4E05 - chains L and H of the 3 polymer chains in the assembly; structure by X-ray diffraction, 2.30 A resolution.

[Chain L]
Name: Thrombin
From: Homo sapiens
Notes: EC 3.4.21.5; fragment: light chain
UniProtKB: P00734 (THRB_HUMAN); residues 285-320 here correspond to UniProt positions 328-363 (UniProt number = residue number + 43)
Sequence (36 residues; each row starts with the number of its first residue):
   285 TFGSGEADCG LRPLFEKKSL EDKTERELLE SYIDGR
Not modelled in the structure: 285-289, 319-320

[Chain H]
Name: Thrombin
From: Homo sapiens
Notes: EC 3.4.21.5; fragment: heavy chain
UniProtKB: P00734 (THRB_HUMAN); residues 321-579 here correspond to UniProt positions 364-622 (UniProt number = residue number + 43)
Sequence (259 residues; each row starts with the number of its first residue):
   321 IVEGSDAEIG MSPWQVMLFR KSPQELLCGA SLISDRWVLT AAHCLLYPPW DKNFTENDLL
   381 VRIGKHSRTR YERNIEKISM LEKIYIHPRY NWRENLDRDI ALMKLKKPVA FSDYIHPVCL
   441 PDRETAASLL QAGYKGRVTG WGNLKETWTA NVGKGQPSVL QVVNLPIVER PVCKDSTRIR
   501 ITDNMFCAGY KPDEGKRGDA CEGDSGGPFV MKSPFNNRWY QMGIVSWGEG CDRDGKYGFY
   561 THVFRLKKWI QKVIDQFGE
Not modelled in the structure: 468-473
Disulfides: Cys-348/Cys-364, Cys-493/Cys-507, Cys-521/Cys-551
Covalently attached groups: N-acetylglucosamine (NAG) linked to Asn-373
Metal / ion sites: Na+: Arg-553, Lys-556

[Interface between chain L and chain H]
Residue-residue contacts (62; chain L residue first):
  Glu-290(L) with Ser-354(H); Asp-355(H), hydrogen bond (side chain-backbone); Phe-431(H); Pro-437(H)
  Ala-291(L) with Arg-538(H), hydrogen bond (backbone-side chain)
  Asp-292(L) with His-436(H), salt bridge; Arg-538(H)
  Cys-293(L) with Pro-437(H); Val-438(H); Cys-439(H), disulfide; Arg-538(H), hydrogen bond (backbone-side chain)
  Gly-294(L) with Trp-334(H); Pro-437(H), hydrogen bond (backbone-backbone); Cys-439(H); Arg-538(H); Trp-539(H), hydrogen bond (backbone-backbone)
  Leu-295(L) with His-436(H), hydrogen bond (backbone-side chain); Asn-537(H); Arg-538(H)
  Arg-296(L) with Gly-330(H); Met-331(H), hydrogen bond (side chain-backbone); Pro-333(H); Trp-334(H); Arg-457(H); Trp-539(H)
  Pro-297(L) with Ser-432(H); Asp-433(H)
  Leu-298(L) with Ile-329(H); Asp-433(H)
  Phe-299(L) with Glu-328(H); Ile-329(H); Gly-330(H); Met-331(H)
  Glu-300(L) with Lys-532(H), salt bridge; Asn-537(H); Trp-539(H), hydrogen bond
  Lys-301(L) with His-436(H)
  Asp-306(L) with Glu-328(H); Met-331(H); Arg-457(H), salt bridge; Trp-539(H)
  Lys-307(L) with Glu-328(H), salt bridge
  Thr-308(L) with Arg-457(H), hydrogen bond; Asn-484(H), hydrogen bond
  Glu-309(L) with Arg-457(H); Lys-532(H), salt bridge
  Glu-311(L) with Lys-455(H), salt bridge; Asn-484(H), hydrogen bond; Tyr-510(H); Lys-516(H), salt bridge
  Leu-312(L) with Lys-455(H); Gly-456(H); Asn-484(H); Trp-539(H), hydrophobic
  Ser-315(L) with Gly-453(H); Tyr-454(H); Lys-455(H), hydrogen bond (side chain-backbone)
  Tyr-316(L) with Tyr-454(H), hydrogen bond (backbone-side chain); Lys-455(H), hydrogen bond (side chain-backbone); Met-531(H); Lys-532(H); Pro-534(H), hydrophobic
Other interface residues (no listed pair), chain L (21 interface residues in all): Leu-313
Other interface residues (no listed pair), chain H (32 interface residues in all): Ile-353, Tyr-434, Asn-536
Cross-chain cystine bridges: Cys-293(L)/Cys-439(H)

[Summary]
The interface between chain L and chain H involves 21 residues on one side and 32 on the other; the contacts
include 1 disulfide bond, 14 hydrogen bonds and 7 salt bridges. Polar pairs include Asp-292(L)/His-436(H),
Glu-300(L)/Lys-532(H) and Asp-306(L)/Arg-457(H). N-acetylglucosamine is covalently linked to Asn-373(H).
Chain L is Thrombin and chain H is Thrombin, both from Homo sapiens; the structure, Anophelin from the malaria
vector inhibits thrombin through a novel reverse-binding mechanism, was determined by X-ray diffraction,
deposited together with 4E06.
